Entry 7JJQ (X-ray diffraction, 2.15 A resolution); this record covers chains A and C of the 4 polymer chains in the assembly.

# Chain A (and C)
Molecule: Hemoglobin subunit alpha
Source organism: Homo sapiens
Notes: chain C of this document is another copy of the same molecule, construct and numbering; everything in this record applies to it too
UniProt: P69905 (HBA_HUMAN); residues 1-141 here correspond to UniProt positions 2-142 (UniProt number = residue number + 1)
Amino-acid sequence (141 residues; each row starts with the number of its first residue):
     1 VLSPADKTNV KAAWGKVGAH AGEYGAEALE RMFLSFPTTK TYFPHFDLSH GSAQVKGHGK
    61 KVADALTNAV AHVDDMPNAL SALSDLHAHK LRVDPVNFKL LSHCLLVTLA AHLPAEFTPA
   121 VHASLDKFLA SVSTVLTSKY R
Unresolved in the structure: 141 (chain C: 140-141)
Ion coordination: heme Fe near His-87 (its only coordinating residue here)
Ligand contacts: heme (HEM): Met-32, Thr-39, Tyr-42, Phe-43, His-45, Phe-46, His-58, Lys-61, Val-62, Ala-65, Leu-66, Leu-83, Leu-86, His-87, Leu-91, Val-93, Asn-97, Phe-98, Leu-101, Leu-105, Val-132, Leu-136
From the paper describing this entry:
  - binding site for glycerol: Trp-14
  - binding site for (2R)-N-hydroxy-1-phenylpropan-2-amine: Trp-14, Gly-18

# Chain A / chain C interface
Contacting residue pairs (4):
  Val-1(A) with Ser-138(C)
  Ser-138(A) with Val-1(C), hydrogen bond (backbone-backbone)
  Tyr-140(A) with Val-1(C); Lys-127(C)
Interface residues without a listed pair, chain A (6 interface residues in all): Lys-99, Thr-134, Lys-139
Interface residues without a listed pair, chain C (5 interface residues in all): Lys-99, Thr-134

# In short
6 residues of chain A face 5 of chain C across their interface; the contacts include 1 hydrogen bond. The
hydrogen-bonded pair Ser-138(A)/Val-1(C) is a backbone contact. Ligands of chain A: heme. From the paper: a
binding site for (2R)-N-hydroxy-1-phenylpropan-2-amine at Trp-14(A) and Gly-18(A); a binding site for glycerol
at Trp-14(A).
Chain A and chain C are both Hemoglobin subunit alpha (Homo sapiens); the structure, Human Hemoglobin in
Complex with Nitrosoamphetamine, was determined by X-ray diffraction.
